PDB entry 6B0L | electron microscopy, 3.98 A resolution | chains A and B of the 3 polymer chains in the assembly

# Chain A
Name: Tubulin alpha-1B chain
From: Sus scrofa
UniProt: Q2XVP4 (TBA1B_PIG); residues 1-451 here = UniProt positions 1-451
Sequence (451 residues; row label = number of the first residue in the row):
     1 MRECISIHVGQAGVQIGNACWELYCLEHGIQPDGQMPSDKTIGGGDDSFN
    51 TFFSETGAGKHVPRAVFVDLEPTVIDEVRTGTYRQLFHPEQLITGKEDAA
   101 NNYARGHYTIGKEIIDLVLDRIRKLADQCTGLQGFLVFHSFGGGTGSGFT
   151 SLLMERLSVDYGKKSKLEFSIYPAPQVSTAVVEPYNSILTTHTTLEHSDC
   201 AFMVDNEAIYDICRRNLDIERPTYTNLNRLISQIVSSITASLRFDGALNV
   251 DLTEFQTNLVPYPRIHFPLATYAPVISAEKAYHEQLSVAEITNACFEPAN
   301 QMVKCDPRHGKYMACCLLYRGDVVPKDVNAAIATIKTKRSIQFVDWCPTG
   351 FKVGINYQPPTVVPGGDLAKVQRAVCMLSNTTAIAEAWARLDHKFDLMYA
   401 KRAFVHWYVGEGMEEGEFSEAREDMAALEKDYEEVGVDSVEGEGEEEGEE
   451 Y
Disordered / not traced: 442-451
Metal / ion sites: Mg2+: Q11 (together with GTP)
Residues lining bound ligands: GTP (guanosine-5'-triphosphate): G10, Q11, A12, Q15, I16, D69, D98, A99, A100, N101, S140, F141, G143, G144, T145, G146, I171, T179, E183, N206, Y224, L227, N228
Swiss-Prot annotation at these positions:
  - motif: M1 to C4 (MREC motif)
  - active site: E254
  - binding site (GTP): G10, Q11, A12, Q15, E71, A99, S140, G143, G144, T145, G146, T179, E183, N206, Y224, N228, L252
  - binding site (Mg(2+)): E71
  - site: Y451 (Involved in polymerization)
  - modified residue: K40 (N6,N6,N6-trimethyllysine), S48 (Phosphoserine), S232 (Phosphoserine), Y282 (3'-nitrotyrosine), R339 (Omega-N-methylarginine), S439 (Phosphoserine), E443 (5-glutamyl polyglutamate), E445 (5-glutamyl polyglutamate), Y451 (3'-nitrotyrosine)
  - cross-link (Glycyl lysine isopeptide (Lys-Gly)): K326 (interchain with G-Cter in ubiquitin), K370 (interchain with G-Cter in ubiquitin)

# Chain B
Name: Tubulin beta chain
From: Sus scrofa
UniProt: F2Z5B2 (F2Z5B2_PIG); residue numbers follow UniProt; this construct covers 1-445
Sequence (445 residues; numbered 1 to 445; the number before each row is that of its first residue):
     1 MREIVHIQAGQCGNQIGAKFWEVISDEHGIDPTGSYHGDSDLQLERINVY
    51 YNEATGNKYVPRAILVDLEPGTMDSVRSGPFGQIFRPDNFVFGQSGAGNN
   101 WAKGHYTEGAELVDSVLDVVRKESESCDCLQGFQLTHSLGGGTGSGMGTL
   151 LISKIREEYPDRIMNTFSVMPSPKVSDTVVEPYNATLSVHQLVENTDETY
   201 CIDNEALYDICFRTLKLTTPTYGDLNHLVSATMSGVTTCLRFPGQLNADL
   251 RKLAVNMVPFPRLHFFMPGFAPLTSRGSQQYRALTVPELTQQMFDSKNMM
   301 AACDPRHGRYLTVAAIFRGRMSMKEVDEQMLNVQNKNSSYFVEWIPNNVK
   351 TAVCDIPPRGLKMSATFIGNSTAIQELFKRISEQFTAMFRRKAFLHWYTG
   401 EGMDEMEFTEAESNMNDLVSEYQQYQDATADEQGEFEEEEGEDEA
Disordered / not traced: 430-445
Residues lining bound ligands:
  - GDP (guanosine-5'-diphosphate): G10, Q11, C12, Q15, N99, S138, L139, G141, G142, T143, G144, V169, D177, T178, E181, N204, Y222, N226
  - taxol (TA1): V23, D26, L215, D224, H227, L228, A231, S234, P272, L273, T274, R276, R318, P358, R359, G360, L361

# How chain A and chain B interact
Pairs across the interface (62; chain A residue first):
  Q11(A) - G244(B)  hydrogen bond (side chain-backbone)
  Q11(A) - Q245(B)
  Q11(A) - N247(B)  hydrogen bond
  E71(A) - R2(B)  salt bridge
  P72(A) - R46(B)  hydrogen bond (backbone-side chain)
  T73(A) - R46(B)
  T73(A) - P243(B)
  V74(A) - N247(B)
  D76(A) - R46(B)  salt bridge
  E77(A) - P243(B)
  K96(A) - R2(B)
  K96(A) - C129(B)  hydrogen bond (backbone-side chain)
  E97(A) - R2(B)
  E97(A) - R251(B)  salt bridge
  D98(A) - R2(B)
  D98(A) - K252(B)
  A100(A) - R251(B)
  A100(A) - K252(B)
  A100(A) - V255(B)
  N101(A) - K252(B)
  Q176(A) - L331(B)
  V177(A) - D327(B)
  V177(A) - L331(B)  hydrophobic
  S178(A) - N347(B)  hydrogen bond (backbone-side chain)
  S178(A) - V349(B)
  T179(A) - L246(B)
  T179(A) - D327(B)
  T179(A) - K350(B)
  T179(A) - T351(B)  hydrogen bond (backbone-backbone)
  V181(A) - N256(B)
  V181(A) - N347(B)
  V182(A) - N256(B)
  Y210(A) - M323(B)
  Y210(A) - K324(B)
  Y210(A) - D327(B)  hydrogen bond
  R221(A) - S322(B)
  R221(A) - E325(B)  salt bridge
  P222(A) - S322(B)
  P222(A) - M323(B)  hydrogen bond (backbone-backbone)
  P222(A) - K324(B)
  T223(A) - Q245(B)
  Y224(A) - M323(B)
  K394(A) - P346(B)
  L397(A) - W344(B)
  L397(A) - I345(B)
  L397(A) - P346(B)
  M398(A) - P346(B)
  K401(A) - V342(B)
  K401(A) - W344(B)  hydrogen bond (side chain-backbone)
  K401(A) - I345(B)
  R402(A) - F260(B)
  A403(A) - F260(B)  hydrophobic
  F404(A) - V255(B)
  F404(A) - N256(B)
  F404(A) - V258(B)
  F404(A) - P259(B)  hydrogen bond (backbone-backbone)
  H406(A) - P259(B)
  H406(A) - F260(B)
  H406(A) - P261(B)
  W407(A) - A254(B)
  W407(A) - V255(B)  hydrophobic
  W407(A) - V258(B)
Interface residues without a listed pair, chain A (37 interface residues in all): R105, A180, E207, R214, E220
Interface residues without a listed pair, chain B (39 interface residues in all): D128, C239, F242, M321, E343, D355, Y425, T429

# In short
37 residues of chain A and 39 residues of chain B are in contact, with 10 hydrogen bonds and 4 salt bridges.
Polar pairs include E71(A)-R2(B), D76(A)-R46(B) and E97(A)-R251(B). GTP and GDP are bound between chain A and
chain B. Chain B binds taxol.
Chain A is Tubulin alpha-1B chain and chain B is Tubulin beta chain, both from Sus scrofa; the structure,
KLP10A-AMPPNP in complex with a microtubule, was determined by electron microscopy, deposited together with
6B0C and 6B0I.
